PDB entry 4Z2E | X-ray diffraction, 3.46 A resolution | chains D and F of the 8 polymer chains in the assembly

[Chain D]
Name: DNA gyrase subunit B
Source organism: Streptococcus pneumoniae
Notes: EC 5.99.1.3
UniProt: Q59957 (Q59957_STREE); numbering as in UniProt (aligned over 404-648)
Amino-acid sequence (269 residues; each row starts with the number of its first residue):
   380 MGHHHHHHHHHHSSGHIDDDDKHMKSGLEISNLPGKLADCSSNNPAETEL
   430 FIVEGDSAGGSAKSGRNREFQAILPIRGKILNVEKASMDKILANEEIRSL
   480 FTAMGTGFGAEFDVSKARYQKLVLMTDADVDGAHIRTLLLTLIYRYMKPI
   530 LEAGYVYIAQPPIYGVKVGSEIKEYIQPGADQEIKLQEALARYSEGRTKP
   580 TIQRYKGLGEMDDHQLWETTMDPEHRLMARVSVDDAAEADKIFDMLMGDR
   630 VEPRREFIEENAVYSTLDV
Not modelled in the structure: 380-402, 410-412, 542-589, 645-648
Differences from the reference sequence: initiating methionine (380); expression tag (381-403)
Residues lining bound ligands: Trovafloxacin (TR6): Gly434, Ile455, Arg456, Gly457, Glu475

[Chain F]
Molecule: Symmetrized E-site DNA
Sequence (19 nucleotides; numbered 1 to 19; the number before each row is that of its first residue):
     1 GATCATACAACGTAATACG
Not modelled in the structure: 13-19

[Interface between chain D and chain F]
Pairs across the interface (14):
  Lys458(D) - DT6(F)  sugar contact
  Lys458(D) - DA7(F)  sugar contact
  Ile459(D) - DA7(F)  sugar contact
  Leu460(D) - DT6(F)  phosphate contact
  Leu460(D) - DA7(F)  phosphate contact
  Asn461(D) - DA7(F)  hydrogen bond to the phosphate
  Asn461(D) - DC8(F)  hydrogen bond to the phosphate
  Asn473(D) - DT6(F)  hydrogen bond to the phosphate
  His513(D) - DA7(F)  hydrogen bond to the phosphate
  His513(D) - DC8(F)  salt bridge to the phosphate
  Leu517(D) - DA7(F)  sugar contact
  Val630(D) - DA9(F)  sugar contact
  Val630(D) - DA10(F)  phosphate contact
  Arg633(D) - DA9(F)  salt bridge to the phosphate
Other interface residues (no listed pair), chain F (6 interface residues in all): DA5

[Summary]
The interface between chain D and chain F involves 9 residues on one side and 6 on the other, with 4 hydrogen
bonds and 2 salt bridges. Polar pairs include Asn461(D)-DA7(F), Asn461(D)-DC8(F) and Asn473(D)-DT6(F). Ligands
of chain D: Trovafloxacin.
Here chain D is DNA gyrase subunit B (Streptococcus pneumoniae) and chain F is Symmetrized E-site DNA. Entry
4Z2E (Quinolone(Trovafloxacin)-DNA cleavage complex of gyrase from S. pneumoniae) was determined by X-ray
diffraction.
